PDB entry 4DV5 | X-ray diffraction, 3.68 A resolution | chains A and O of the 21 polymer chains in the assembly

== Chain A ==
Molecule: 16S rRNA
Source organism: Thermus thermophilus
Sequence (1522 nucleotides; each row starts with the number of its first residue; note: 42 numbers in that range are skipped by the numbering (no residue carries them; nothing is unmodelled there); a row labelled like 190A-190L holds insertion residues (190A, then the next letters in order); numbering starts at 0):
     0 UUUGUUGGAG AGUUUGAUCC UGGCUCAGGG UGAACGCUGG CGGCGUGCCU AAGACAUGCA
    60 AGUCGUGCGG G
    73 CCGCGGGGUU UU
    88 ACUCCG
    95 UGGUC
   101 AGCGGCGGAC GGGUGAGUAA CGCGUGGGU
  129A G
   130 ACCUACCCGG AAGAGGGGGA CAACCCGGGG AAACUCGGGC UAAUCCCCCA UGUGGACCCG
   190 C
190A-190L CCCUUGGGGUGU
   191 GUCCAAAGGG CUUU
   216 GCCCGCUUCC GGAUGGGCCC GCGUCCCAUC AGCUAGUUGG UGGGGUAAUG GCCCACCAAG
   276 GCGACGACGG GUAGCCGGUC UGAGAGGAUG GCCGGCCACA GGGGCACUGA GACACGGGCC
   336 CCACUCCUAC GGGAGGCAGC AGUUAGGAAU CUUCCGCAAU GGGCGCAAGC CUGACGGAGC
   396 GACGCCGCUU GGAGGAAGAA GCCCUUCGGG GUGUAAACUC CUGAA
   442 CCCGGGACGA AACCCCCGAC GA
   474 GGGGACUGAC GGUACCGGG
   494 GUAAUAGCGC CGGCCAACUC CGUGCCAGCA GCCGCGGUAA UACGGAGGGC GCGAGCGUUA
   554 CCCGGAUUCA CUGGGCGUAA AGGGCGUGUA GGCGGCCUGG GGCGUCCCAU GUGAAAGACC
   614 ACGGCUCAAC CGUGGGGGAG CGUGGGAUAC GCUCAGGCUA GACGGUGGGA GAGGGUGGUG
   674 GAAUUCCCGG AGUAGCGGUG AAAUGCGCAG AUACCGGGAG GAACGCCGAU GGCGAAGGCA
   734 GCCACCUGGU CCACCCGUGA CGCUGAGGCG CGAAAGCGUG GGGAGCAAAC CGGAUUAGAU
   794 ACCCGGGUAG UCCACGCCCU AAACGAUGCG CGCUAGGUCU CUGGGUCU
   848 CCUGGGGGCC GAAGCUAACG CGUUAAGCGC GCCGCCUGGG GAGUACGGCC GCAAGGCUGA
   908 AACUCAGAGG AAUUGACGGG GGCCCGCACA AGCGGUGGAG CAUGUGGUUU AAUUCGAAGX
   968 AACGCGAAGA ACCUUACCAG GCCUUGACAU GCUAGG
 1003A G
  1004 AACCCGGGUG AAAGCCUGGG GUGCCCC
1030A-1030D GCGA
  1031 GGGGAGCCCU AGCACAGGUG CUGCAUGGCC GUCGUCAGCU CGUGCCGUGA GGUGUUGGGU
  1091 UAAGUCCCGC AACGAGCGCA ACCCCCGCCG UUAGUUGCCA GCGGUUCGGC CGGGCACUCU
  1151 AACGGGACUG CCCGCGAAA
  1171 GCGGGAGGAA GGAGGGGACG ACGUCUGGUC AGCAUGGCCC UUACGGCCUG GGCGACACAC
  1231 GUGCUACAAU GCCCACUACA AAGCGAUGCC ACCCGGCAAC GGGGAGCUAA UCGCAAAAAG
  1291 GUGGGCCCAG UUCGGAUUGG GGUCUGCAAC CCGACCCCAU GAAGCCGGAA UCGCUAGUAA
  1351 UCGCGGAUCA G
 1361A C
  1362 CAUGCCGCGG UGAAUACGUU CCCGGGCCUU GUACACACXG CCXGUXACGC CAUGGGAGCG
  1422 GGCUCUACCC GAAGUCGCCG GG
  1446 AGCCUACGGG
  1459 CAGGCGCCGA GGGUAGGGCC CGUGACUGGG GCGAAGUCGU AACAAGGUAG CUGUACCGGA
  1519 AGGUGCGGCU GGAUCCACUC CUUUCU
Disordered / not traced: 0-4, 1534-1538
Differences from the reference sequence: engineered mutation G914 (A1537 in M26923.1); conflict C1534 (A2157 in M26923.1), A1535 (C2158 in M26923.1)
Modified residues: PSU (pseudouridine-5'-monophosphate) at position 516, 7MG (7N-methyl-8-hydroguanosine-5'-monophosphate) at position 527, M2G (N2-dimethylguanosine-5'-monophosphate) at position 966, 5MC (5-methylcytidine-5'-monophosphate) at position 967, 2MG (2N-methylguanosine-5'-monophosphate) at position 1207, 5MC (5-methylcytidine-5'-monophosphate) at position 1400, 4OC (4n,o2'-methylcytidine-5'-monophosphate) at position 1402, 5MC (5-methylcytidine-5'-monophosphate) at position 1404, 5MC (5-methylcytidine-5'-monophosphate) at position 1407, UR3 (3-methyluridine-5'-monophoshate) at position 1498, MA6 (6N-dimethyladenosine-5'-monophoshate) at position 1518, MA6 (6N-dimethyladenosine-5'-monophoshate) at position 1519, PSU (pseudouridine-5'-monophosphate) at position 1540, PSU (pseudouridine-5'-monophosphate) at position 1541
Bound ions: Mg2+ site 1 near G6 (its only coordinating residue here); Mg2+ site 2: C48, G115; Mg2+ site 3 near A53 (its only coordinating residue here); Mg2+ site 4: A59, C386; Mg2+ site 5 near U98 (its only coordinating residue here); Mg2+ site 6: G107, G324, G326; Mg2+ site 7 near C110 (its only coordinating residue here); Mg2+ site 8 near G115 (its only coordinating residue here); Mg2+ site 9: G117, G289; Mg2+ site 10 near C123 (its only coordinating residue here); Mg2+ site 11: G124, U125, G236; Mg2+ site 12 near G146 (its only coordinating residue here); 107 more Mg2+ sites not listed
Small-molecule neighbours: streptomycin (SRY): U12, U14, C526, 7MG_527, C912, A913, G914, A915, C1490, G1491

== Chain O ==
Molecule: ribosomal protein S15
Source organism: Thermus thermophilus
Reference sequence: Q5SJ76 (RS15_THET8); numbering as in UniProt (aligned over 1-89)
Sequence (89 residues; numbered 1 to 89; the number before each row is that of its first residue):
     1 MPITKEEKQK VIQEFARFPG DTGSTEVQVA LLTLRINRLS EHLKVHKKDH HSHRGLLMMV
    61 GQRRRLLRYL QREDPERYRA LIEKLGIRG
Disordered / not traced: 1, 89

== Chain A / chain O interface ==
Contacting residue pairs (75):
  G579(A) - Arg54(O)  hydrogen bond to the phosphate
  G579(A) - Leu57(O)  base contact
  U580(A) - Arg54(O)  salt bridge to the phosphate
  U580(A) - Leu57(O)  sugar contact
  U580(A) - Met58(O)  sugar contact
  G581(A) - Gly61(O)  phosphate contact
  G581(A) - Arg64(O)  hydrogen bond to the phosphate
  U582(A) - Arg64(O)  salt bridge to the phosphate
  U582(A) - Arg68(O)  salt bridge to the phosphate
  A583(A) - Arg68(O)  salt bridge to the phosphate
  C656(A) - Gln28(O)  hydrogen bond to the sugar
  C656(A) - Gln62(O)  sugar contact
  G657(A) - Thr22(O)  hydrogen bond to the sugar
  G657(A) - Gly23(O)  sugar contact
  G657(A) - Gln28(O)  sugar contact
  G657(A) - Leu31(O)  phosphate contact
  G658(A) - Lys8(O)  salt bridge to the phosphate
  G658(A) - Ile12(O)  phosphate contact
  G658(A) - Thr22(O)  sugar contact
  G658(A) - Leu31(O)  phosphate contact
  U659(A) - Lys8(O)  salt bridge to the phosphate
  U659(A) - Gln9(O)  hydrogen bond to the phosphate
  G660(A) - Lys5(O)  phosphate contact
  G666(A) - His51(O)  sugar contact
  G667(A) - His42(O)  base contact
  G667(A) - Asp49(O)  hydrogen bond to the sugar
  G667(A) - His50(O)  sugar contact
  G667(A) - His51(O)  sugar contact
  G668(A) - His46(O)  sugar contact
  G668(A) - Lys48(O)  phosphate contact
  G668(A) - Asp49(O)  sugar contact
  U669(A) - Lys48(O)  salt bridge to the phosphate
  A728(A) - Arg54(O)  salt bridge to the phosphate
  A729(A) - His51(O)  hydrogen bond to the base
  G730(A) - His51(O)  hydrogen bond to the base
  C739(A) - Pro2(O)  phosphate contact
  C739(A) - His42(O)  hydrogen bond to the sugar
  U740(A) - Pro2(O)  phosphate contact
  U740(A) - Arg38(O)  salt bridge to the phosphate
  U740(A) - Leu39(O)  phosphate contact
  U740(A) - His42(O)  hydrogen bond to the sugar
  U740(A) - Ser52(O)  hydrogen bond to the sugar
  G741(A) - Arg35(O)  salt bridge to the phosphate
  G741(A) - Leu39(O)  sugar contact
  G741(A) - His51(O)  sugar contact
  G741(A) - Ser52(O)  sugar contact
  G741(A) - Gly55(O)  sugar contact
  G742(A) - Arg35(O)  salt bridge to the phosphate
  G742(A) - Met58(O)  sugar contact
  G742(A) - Met59(O)  phosphate contact
  C749(A) - Thr22(O)  base contact
  G750(A) - Phe18(O)  phosphate contact
  G750(A) - Asp21(O)  hydrogen bond to the sugar
  G750(A) - Thr22(O)  sugar contact
  G750(A) - Gly23(O)  hydrogen bond to the sugar
  G750(A) - Ser24(O)  sugar contact
  G750(A) - Gln28(O)  base contact
  U751(A) - Phe18(O)  phosphate contact
  U751(A) - Gly23(O)  sugar contact
  U751(A) - Ser24(O)  sugar contact
  U751(A) - Thr25(O)  sugar contact
  G752(A) - Tyr69(O)  hydrogen bond to the phosphate
  A753(A) - Tyr69(O)  hydrogen bond to the phosphate
  A753(A) - Glu73(O)  phosphate contact
  C754(A) - Arg65(O)  sugar contact
  C754(A) - Leu66(O)  sugar contact
  C754(A) - Tyr69(O)  sugar contact
  C754(A) - Arg72(O)  salt bridge to the phosphate
  G755(A) - Arg65(O)  salt bridge to the phosphate
  C756(A) - Arg65(O)  salt bridge to the phosphate
  G758(A) - Arg65(O)  base contact
  C764(A) - His50(O)  hydrogen bond to the phosphate
  G765(A) - His50(O)  phosphate contact
  A807(A) - Lys48(O)  salt bridge to the phosphate
  C808(A) - Lys48(O)  salt bridge to the phosphate
Other interface residues (no listed pair), chain A (36 interface residues in all): G727, G763
Other interface residues (no listed pair), chain O (39 interface residues in all): Arg17, His53

== Overview ==
36 residues of chain A face 39 of chain O across their interface; the contacts include 16 hydrogen bonds and
16 salt bridges. Polar contacts include A729(A)-His51(O), G730(A)-His51(O) and C656(A)-Gln28(O). Chain A binds
streptomycin. The Mg2+ site 2 is built by C48(A) and G115(A).
Here chain A is 16S rRNA and chain O is ribosomal protein S15, both from Thermus thermophilus. Entry 4DV5
(Crystal structure of the Thermus thermophilus 30S ribosomal subunit with a 16S rRNA mutation, A914G, bound
...) was determined by X-ray diffraction.
